Entry 9GUV (electron microscopy, 3.00 A resolution); this record covers chains A and Q of the 24 polymer chains in the assembly.

Chain A:
Molecule: 16S ribosomal RNA
Source organism: Escherichia coli K-12
Sequence (1541 nucleotides; each row starts with the number of its first residue):
     1 AAAUUGAAGAGUUUGAUCAUGGCUCAGAUUGAACGCUGGCGGCAGGCCUA
    51 ACACAUGCAAGUCGAACGGUAACAGGAAGAAGCUUGCUUCUUUGCUGACG
   101 AGUGGCGGACGGGUGAGUAAUGUCUGGGAAACUGCCUGAUGGAGGGGGAU
   151 AACUACUGGAAACGGUAGCUAAUACCGCAUAACGUCGCAAGACCAAAGAG
   201 GGGUACCUUCGGGCCUCUUGCCAUCGGAUGUGCCCAGAUGGGAUUAGCUA
   251 GUAGGUGGGGUAACGGCUCACCUAGGCGACGAUCCCUAGCUGGUCUGAGA
   301 GGAUGACCAGCCACACUGGAACUGAGACACGGUCCAGACUCCUACGGGAG
   351 GCAGCAGUGGGGAAUAUUGCACAAUGGGCGCAAGCCUGAUGCAGCCAUGC
   401 CGCGUGUAUGAAGAAGGCCUUCGGGUUGUAAAGUACUUUCAGCGGGGAGG
   451 AAGGGAGUAAAGUUAAUACCUUUGCUCAUUGACGUUACCCGCAGAAGAAG
   501 CACCGGCUAACUCCGUGCCAGCAGCCXCGGUAAUACGGAGGGUGCAAGCG
   551 UUAAUCGGAAUUACUGGGCGUAAAGCGCACGCAGGCGGUUUGUUAAGUCA
   601 GAUGUGAAAUCCCCGGGCUCAACCUGGGAACUGCAUCUGAUACUGGCAAG
   651 CUUGAGUCUCGUAGAGGGGGGUAGAAUUCCAGGUGUAGCGGUGAAAUGCG
   701 UAGAGAUCUGGAGGAAUACCGGUGGCGAAGGCGGCCCCCUGGACGAAGAC
   751 UGACGCUCAGGUGCGAAAGCGUGGGGAGCAAACAGGAUUAGAUACCCUGG
   801 UAGUCCACGCCGUAAACGAUGUCGACUUGGAGGUUGUGCCCUUGAGGCGU
   851 GGCUUCCGGAGCUAACGCGUUAAGUCGACCGCCUGGGGAGUACGGCCGCA
   901 AGGUUAAAACUCAAAUGAAUUGACGGGGGCCCGCACAAGCGGUGGAGCAU
   951 GUGGUUUAAUUCGAUGXAACGCGAAGAACCUUACCUGGUCUUGACAUCCA
  1001 CGGAAGUUUUCAGAGAUGAGAAUGUGCCUUCGGGAACCGUGAGACAGGUG
  1051 CUGCAUGGCUGUCGUCAGCUCGUGUUGUGAAAUGUUGGGUUAAGUCCCGC
  1101 AACGAGCGCAACCCUUAUCCUUUGUUGCCAGCGGUCCGGCCGGGAACUCA
  1151 AAGGAGACUGCCAGUGAUAAACUGGAGGAAGGUGGGGAUGACGUCAAGUC
  1201 AUCAUGGCCCUUACGACCAGGGCUACACACGUGCUACAAUGGCGCAUACA
  1251 AAGAGAAGCGACCUCGCGAGAGCAAGCGGACCUCAUAAAGUGCGUCGUAG
  1301 UCCGGAUUGGAGUCUGCAACUCGACUCCAUGAAGUCGGAAUCGCUAGUAA
  1351 UCGUGGAUCAGAAUGCCACGGUGAAUACGUUCCCGGGCCUUGUACACACC
  1401 GCCCGUXACACCAUGGGAGUGGGUUGCAAAAGAAGUAGGUAGCUUAACCU
  1451 UCGGGAGGGCGCUUACCACUUUGUGAUUCAUGACUGGGGUGAAGUCGUAA
  1501 CAAGGUAACCGUAGGGGAACCUGCGGUUGGAUCACCUCCUU
Disordered / not traced: 1492-1493
Modified residues: PSU (pseudouridine-5'-monophosphate) at position 516, G7M (N7-methyl-guanosine-5'-monophosphate) at position 527, 2MG (2N-methylguanosine-5'-monophosphate) at position 966, 5MC (5-methylcytidine-5'-monophosphate) at position 967, 2MG (2N-methylguanosine-5'-monophosphate) at position 1207, 4OC (4n,o2'-methylcytidine-5'-monophosphate) at position 1402, 5MC (5-methylcytidine-5'-monophosphate) at position 1407, UR3 (3-methyluridine-5'-monophoshate) at position 1498, 2MG (2N-methylguanosine-5'-monophosphate) at position 1516, MA6 (6N-dimethyladenosine-5'-monophoshate) at position 1518, MA6 (6N-dimethyladenosine-5'-monophoshate) at position 1519
Metal / ion sites: Mg2+ site 1 near G21 (its only coordinating residue here); Mg2+ site 2: A59, U387; Mg2+ site 3 near G100 (its only coordinating residue here); Mg2+ site 4: A109, G331; Mg2+ site 5: A116, G117, G289; Mg2+ site 6: A174, C175; Mg2+ site 7: U180, A195; Mg2+ site 8: G299, G558; Mg2+ site 9 near C352 (its only coordinating residue here); Mg2+ site 10: A509, A510; Mg2+ site 11: PSU_516, A533; Mg2+ site 12 near A547 (its only coordinating residue here); 43 more Mg2+ sites not listed

Chain Q:
Protein: 30S ribosomal protein S16
Source organism: Escherichia coli K-12
UniProtKB: P0A7T3 (RS16_ECOLI); numbering as in UniProt (aligned over 1-82)
Sequence (82 residues; row label = number of the first residue in the row):
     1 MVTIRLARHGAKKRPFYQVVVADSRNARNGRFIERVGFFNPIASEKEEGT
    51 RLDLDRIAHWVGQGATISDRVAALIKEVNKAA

Chain A / chain Q interface:
Contacting residue pairs (78):
  C43(A) with Lys-12(Q), salt bridge to the phosphate
  A44(A) with Lys-12(Q), phosphate contact
  C110(A) with Arg-25(Q), hydrogen bond to the sugar
  G111(A) with Arg-25(Q), sugar contact
  G112(A) with Ala-27(Q), phosphate contact
  G134(A) with Met-1(Q), base contact; Arg-25(Q), base contact
  C135(A) with Met-1(Q), hydrogen bond to the base
  C136(A) with Met-1(Q), sugar contact; Gly-64(Q), hydrogen bond to the sugar; Thr-66(Q), sugar contact
  U137(A) with Gly-62(Q), sugar contact; Gly-64(Q), sugar contact
  G227(A) with Gln-63(Q), hydrogen bond to the sugar
  A228(A) with Val-2(Q), sugar contact; Trp-60(Q), sugar contact; Gln-63(Q), sugar contact
  U229(A) with Met-1(Q), sugar contact; Val-2(Q), sugar contact; Asp-23(Q), hydrogen bond to the sugar; Ile-33(Q), sugar contact; Trp-60(Q), phosphate contact
  G230(A) with Met-1(Q), sugar contact; Asp-23(Q), sugar contact; Arg-25(Q), hydrogen bond to the sugar; Arg-31(Q), salt bridge to the phosphate
  U231(A) with Arg-31(Q), salt bridge to the phosphate
  A309(A) with Asn-29(Q), sugar contact; Gly-30(Q), phosphate contact
  G310(A) with Gly-30(Q), phosphate contact; Arg-31(Q), hydrogen bond to the phosphate
  C311(A) with Arg-31(Q), salt bridge to the phosphate
  A374(A) with Tyr-17(Q), hydrogen bond to the sugar; Arg-70(Q), hydrogen bond to the phosphate
  U375(A) with Leu-6(Q), hydrogen bond to the sugar; Tyr-17(Q), sugar contact; Arg-28(Q), hydrogen bond to the base; Arg-70(Q), salt bridge to the phosphate
  G376(A) with Arg-5(Q), hydrogen bond to the phosphate; Leu-6(Q), hydrogen bond to the phosphate; Arg-28(Q), sugar contact; Ser-68(Q), hydrogen bond to the phosphate; Asp-69(Q), phosphate contact
  G377(A) with Thr-3(Q), phosphate contact; Arg-5(Q), salt bridge to the phosphate; Ser-24(Q), sugar contact
  U390(A) with Arg-28(Q), hydrogen bond to the sugar
  G391(A) with Arg-8(Q), hydrogen bond to the phosphate; Arg-28(Q), salt bridge to the phosphate
  C392(A) with Arg-8(Q), salt bridge to the phosphate; Lys-12(Q), phosphate contact; Lys-13(Q), hydrogen bond to the phosphate
  A393(A) with Lys-12(Q), salt bridge to the phosphate; Lys-13(Q), salt bridge to the phosphate
  G449(A) with Ile-42(Q), sugar contact
  G450(A) with Pro-15(Q), sugar contact
  A451(A) with Arg-70(Q), salt bridge to the phosphate
  A452(A) with Arg-70(Q), sugar contact; Ala-73(Q), sugar contact
  U473(A) with Lys-76(Q), salt bridge to the phosphate
  C483(A) with Lys-13(Q), hydrogen bond to the sugar
  A608(A) with Phe-32(Q), sugar contact
  G616(A) with Glu-47(Q), hydrogen bond to the sugar
  G617(A) with Arg-14(Q), sugar contact; Ser-44(Q), hydrogen bond to the phosphate; Glu-47(Q), sugar contact
  C618(A) with Arg-14(Q), hydrogen bond to the sugar
  C623(A) with Ala-11(Q), sugar contact
  C624(A) with Gly-10(Q), phosphate contact
  U625(A) with His-9(Q), phosphate contact; Gly-10(Q), phosphate contact; Phe-16(Q), phosphate contact
  G626(A) with Gln-18(Q), hydrogen bond to the phosphate; Arg-35(Q), salt bridge to the phosphate; Phe-38(Q), sugar contact; Arg-51(Q), hydrogen bond to the sugar
  G627(A) with Arg-35(Q), salt bridge to the phosphate; Arg-51(Q), salt bridge to the phosphate
Other interface residues (no listed pair), chain A (42 interface residues in all): G378, G453
Other interface residues (no listed pair), chain Q (44 interface residues in all): Asn-26, Pro-41

In short:
42 residues of chain A face 44 of chain Q across their interface, with 23 hydrogen bonds and 15 salt bridges.
Polar contacts include C135(A)/Met-1(Q), U375(A)/Arg-28(Q) and C110(A)/Arg-25(Q). A59(A) and U387(A)
coordinate Mg2+ site 2. A109(A) and G331(A) coordinate Mg2+ site 4.
Here chain A is 16S ribosomal RNA and chain Q is 30S ribosomal protein S16, both from Escherichia coli K-12.
Entry 9GUV (30S mRNA delivery complex (closed-head)) was determined by electron microscopy (same publication
as 9GUP, 9GUQ, 9GUR, 9GUS, 9GUT, 9GUU, 9GUW and 9GUX).
